PDB entry 8VWV | electron microscopy, 3.60 A resolution | chains G and J of the 11 polymer chains in the assembly

# Chain G
Protein: Histone H2A type 1
Organism: Homo sapiens
Reference sequence: P0C0S8 (H2A1_HUMAN); residues 1-129 here correspond to UniProt positions 2-130 (UniProt number = residue number + 1)
Sequence (129 residues; each row starts with the number of its first residue):
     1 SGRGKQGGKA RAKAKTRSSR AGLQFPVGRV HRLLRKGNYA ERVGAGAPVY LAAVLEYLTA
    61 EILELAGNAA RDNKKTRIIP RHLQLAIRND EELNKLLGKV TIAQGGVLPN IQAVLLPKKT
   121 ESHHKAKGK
Unresolved in the structure: 1-9, 120-129
Swiss-Prot annotation at these positions:
  - modified residue: Ser1 (N-acetylserine), Arg3 (Citrulline), Lys5 (N6-(2-hydroxyisobutyryl)lysine), Lys9 (N6-(2-hydroxyisobutyryl)lysine), Lys13 (N6-(beta-hydroxybutyryl)lysine), Lys36 (N6-(2-hydroxyisobutyryl)lysine), Lys74 (N6-(2-hydroxyisobutyryl)lysine), Lys75 (N6-(2-hydroxyisobutyryl)lysine), Lys95 (N6-(2-hydroxyisobutyryl)lysine), Lys99 (N6-glutaryllysine), Gln104 (N5-methylglutamine), Lys118 (N6-(2-hydroxyisobutyryl)lysine), Lys119 (N6-crotonyllysine), Thr120 (Phosphothreonine), Lys125 (N6-crotonyllysine)
  - cross-link (Glycyl lysine isopeptide (Lys-Gly)): Lys13 (interchain with G-Cter in ubiquitin), Lys15 (interchain with G-Cter in ubiquitin), Lys119 (interchain with G-Cter in ubiquitin)

# Chain J
Molecule: 601 J strand (non-damaged)
Sequence (147 nucleotides; each row starts with the number of its first residue):
     1 ATCGGATGTA TATATCTGAC ACGTGCCTGG AGACTAGGGA GTAATCCCCT TGGCGGTTAA
    61 AACGCGGGGG ACAGCGCGTA CGTGCGTTTA AGCGGTGCTA GAGCTGTCTA CGACCAATTG
   121 AGCGGCCTCG GCACCGGGAT TCTCGAT

# Interface between chain G and chain J
Contacting residue pairs - 14 pairs, chain G then chain J:
  Ala12(G) with DA33(J), phosphate contact
  Lys13(G) with DG32(J), sugar contact
  Ala14(G) with DA31(J), phosphate contact; DG32(J), phosphate contact
  Lys15(G) with DA31(J), phosphate contact; DG32(J), hydrogen bond to the phosphate
  Thr16(G) with DA31(J), hydrogen bond to the phosphate
  Arg17(G) with DA31(J), salt bridge to the phosphate
  Gly28(G) with DA31(J), phosphate contact
  Arg29(G) with DG30(J), salt bridge to the phosphate
  Arg32(G) with DG29(J), phosphate contact; DG30(J), salt bridge to the phosphate
  Arg42(G) with DG39(J), sugar contact
  Arg77(G) with DC20(J), sugar contact
Other interface residues (no listed pair), chain G (13 interface residues in all): Arg20, Glu41

# Summary
The interface between chain G and chain J involves 13 residues on one side and 7 on the other, with 2 hydrogen
bonds and 3 salt bridges. Polar contacts include Lys15(G)-DG32(J), Thr16(G)-DA31(J) and Arg17(G)-DA31(J).
Chain G is Histone H2A type 1 (Homo sapiens) and chain J is 601 J strand (non-damaged); the structure, OGG1
bound to a nucleosome containing 8oxoG at SHL4 (composite map), was determined by electron microscopy (same
publication as 8VWS, 8VWT and 8VWU).
